Entry 5NX3 (X-ray diffraction, 2.30 A resolution); this record covers chains A and D of the 4 polymer chains in the assembly.

== Chain A ==
Protein: Kallikrein-6
From: Homo sapiens
Notes: EC 3.4.21.-
UniProtKB: Q92876 (KLK6_HUMAN); the construct lacks a stretch of the UniProt sequence and is renumbered around it, so the offset changes along the chain: 16-36 = UniProt 22-42; 38-67 = UniProt 43-72; 69-125 = UniProt 73-129; 127-130 = UniProt 130-133; 5 more segments
Amino-acid sequence (223 residues; numbered 16 to 245 plus 3 insertion-coded residues; 10 numbers in that range are skipped by the numbering (no residue carries them; nothing is unmodelled there); the number before each row is that of its first residue; a row labelled like 186A-186B holds insertion residues (186A, then the next letters in order)):
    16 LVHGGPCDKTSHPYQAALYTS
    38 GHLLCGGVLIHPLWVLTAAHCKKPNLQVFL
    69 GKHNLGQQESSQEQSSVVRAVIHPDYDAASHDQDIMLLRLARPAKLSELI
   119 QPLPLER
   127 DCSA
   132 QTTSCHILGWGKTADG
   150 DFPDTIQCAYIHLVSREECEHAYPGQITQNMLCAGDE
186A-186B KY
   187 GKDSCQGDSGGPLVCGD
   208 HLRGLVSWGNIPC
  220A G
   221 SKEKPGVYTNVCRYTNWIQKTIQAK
Not modelled in the structure: 245
Disulfides: Cys22-Cys157, Cys42-Cys58, Cys128-Cys232, Cys136-Cys201, Cys168-Cys182, Cys191-Cys220
Construct notes: conflict Gly74 (Arg78 in Q92876), Gln76 (Arg80 in Q92876), Gln132 (Asn134 in Q92876)
Curated features (UniProtKB/Swiss-Prot):
  - active site (Charge relay system): His57, Asp102, Ser195
What the authors report for this chain:
  - specificity-determining residues: His39, Leu40, Leu41 (by similarity / conservation)

== Chain D ==
Protein: Amyloid-beta A4 protein
From: Homo sapiens
Notes: fragment: Inhibitor domain
UniProtKB: P05067 (A4_HUMAN), isoform P05067-8; residues 20-60 here correspond to UniProt positions 306-346 (UniProt number = residue number + 286)
Amino-acid sequence (56 residues; row label = number of the first residue in the row):
    16 ALFFRWYFDVTEGKCAPFVYGGCGGNRNNFDTEEYCMAVCGSAIPRHHHH
    66 HHAAAN
Not modelled in the structure: 58-71
Disulfides: Cys30-Cys51
Construct notes: expression tag (16-19, 61-71); conflict Val34 (Phe320 in P05067)

== How chain A and chain D interact ==
Pairs across the interface (10):
  Thr25(A) with Leu17(D)
  Gln119(A) with Leu17(D); Phe18(D); Phe19(D)
  Pro120(A) with Phe19(D)
  Pro122(A) with Phe19(D); Phe33(D), hydrophobic; Val34(D)
  Arg125(A) with Glu27(D), salt bridge
  Asp203(A) with Val34(D)
Also at the interface, not in a pair above, chain A (10 interface residues in all): Ser26, Pro28, Tyr29, Leu121
Also at the interface, not in a pair above, chain D (8 interface residues in all): Arg20, Pro32

== Overview ==
Chain A and chain D form an interface of 10 and 8 residues respectively, with 1 salt bridge. The salt-bridged
pair is Arg125(A)-Glu27(D). Curated annotation (UniProt) lists 3 active-site residues on chain A. From the
paper: specificity determinants His39(A), Leu40(A) and Leu41(A).
Here chain A is Kallikrein-6 and chain D is Amyloid-beta A4 protein, both from Homo sapiens. Entry 5NX3
(Combinatorial Engineering of Proteolytically Resistant APPI Variants that Selectively Inhibit Human
Kallikrein 6 for Cancer Therapy) was determined by X-ray diffraction (same publication as 5NX1).
